PDB entry 9DKV | electron microscopy, 2.81 A resolution | chains A and I of the 14 polymer chains in the assembly

Chain A (and I):
Molecule: ATP-dependent Clp protease proteolytic subunit, mitochondrial
From: Homo sapiens
Notes: EC 3.4.21.92; chain I of this document is another copy of the same molecule, construct and numbering; everything in this record applies to it too
UniProt: Q16740 (CLPP_HUMAN); numbering as in UniProt (aligned over 58-277)
Amino-acid sequence (221 residues; row label = number of the first residue in the row):
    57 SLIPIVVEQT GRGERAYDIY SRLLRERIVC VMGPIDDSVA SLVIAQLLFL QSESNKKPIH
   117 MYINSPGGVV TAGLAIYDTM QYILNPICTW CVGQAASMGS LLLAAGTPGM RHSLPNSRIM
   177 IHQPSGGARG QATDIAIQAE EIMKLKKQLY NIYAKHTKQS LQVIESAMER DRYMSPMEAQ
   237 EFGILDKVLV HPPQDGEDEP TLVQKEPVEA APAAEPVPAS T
Unresolved in the structure: 57-58, 63-71, 181-192, 245-277
Differences from the reference sequence: expression tag (57)
UniProt features mapped onto this chain:
  - active site: Ser-153 (Nucleophile), His-178
  - modified residue: Lys-200 (N6-succinyllysine), Lys-211 (N6-acetyllysine)
What the authors report for this chain:
  - conformationally variable residues (loop rearrangement, order/disorder transition): Gln-179, Ser-181 to Gln-187, Asp-190
  - self-association interface (contacts with another copy of this molecule); pairs are residue here / residue on that copy: Glu-196/Tyr-206

Interface between chain A and chain I:
Pairs across the interface (13):
  Gln-179(A) / Gln-194(I)
  Gln-194(A) / His-178(I)
  Gln-194(A) / Gln-179(I)
  Ala-195(A) / Ile-198(I)  hydrophobic
  Ala-195(A) / Met-199(I)
  Ala-195(A) / Lys-202(I)
  Glu-196(A) / Tyr-206(I)
  Ile-198(A) / Ala-195(I)  hydrophobic
  Met-199(A) / Ala-195(I)
  Met-199(A) / Glu-196(I)
  Met-199(A) / Met-199(I)  hydrophobic
  Lys-202(A) / Ala-195(I)
  Tyr-206(A) / Glu-196(I)
Other interface residues (no listed pair), chain A (10 interface residues in all): His-178, Pro-180
Other interface residues (no listed pair), chain I (10 interface residues in all): Pro-180
From the paper, about this interface:
  - residue pairs: Glu-196(I)/Tyr-206(A)

Summary:
The chain A/chain I interface involves 10 residues from each chain. The paper describes a contact between
Glu-196(I) and Tyr-206(A). Curated annotation (UniProt) lists active-site residues Ser-153(A) and His-178(A)
on chain A. From the paper: conformational variability at Gln-179(A), Ser-181(A) and Asp-190(A); a
self-association interface involving Glu-196(A).
Chain A and chain I are both ATP-dependent Clp protease proteolytic subunit, mitochondrial (Homo sapiens); the
structure, Human mitochondrial ClpP in Apo state, was determined by electron microscopy (same publication as
9DQK, 9DQL and 9DKW).
